Entry 8T9G (electron microscopy, 6.20 A resolution (low resolution: residue-level contacts below are approximate; hydrogen-bond / salt-bridge calls are withheld)); this record covers chains H and W of the 21 polymer chains in the assembly.

== Chain H ==
Molecule: 215-nt DNA strand
Sequence (215 nucleotides; numbered 7 to 221; the number before each row is that of its first residue):
     7 ATCGGGAGCTCCGACCGAATGACATGCATGCATACAGGATGTATATACCT
    57 GACACGTGCCTGGAGACTAGGGAGTAACCCCCTTGGCGGTTAAAACGCGG
   107 GGGACAGCGCGTACGTGCGTTTAAGCGGTGCTAGAGCTGCCTACGACCAA
   157 TGGAGCGGCCTCGGCACCGGGATCCCCCAGCCGCCGGCAGCGCAGCGCCT
   207 GACGGGCACACAGTC

== Chain W ==
Protein: Histone H3.2
From: Xenopus laevis
Reference sequence: P84233 (H32_XENLA); residues 0-135 here correspond to UniProt positions 1-136 (UniProt number = residue number + 1)
Sequence (136 residues; numbered 0 to 135; the number before each row is that of its first residue; numbering starts at 0):
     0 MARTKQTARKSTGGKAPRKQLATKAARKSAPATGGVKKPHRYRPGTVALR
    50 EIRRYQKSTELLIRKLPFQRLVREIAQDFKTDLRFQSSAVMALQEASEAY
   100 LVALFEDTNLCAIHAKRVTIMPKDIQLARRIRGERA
Disordered / not traced: 0-36
Construct notes: conflict Ala102 (Gly103 in P84233)
UniProt features mapped onto this chain:
  - modified residue: Arg2 (Asymmetric dimethylarginine), Thr3 (Phosphothreonine), Lys4 (Allysine), Gln5 (5-glutamyl dopamine), Thr6 (Phosphothreonine), Arg8 (Citrulline), Lys9 (N6,N6,N6-trimethyllysine), Ser10 (ADP-ribosylserine), Thr11 (Phosphothreonine), Lys14 (N6-(2-hydroxyisobutyryl)lysine), Arg17 (Asymmetric dimethylarginine), Lys18 (N6-(2-hydroxyisobutyryl)lysine), Lys23 (N6-(2-hydroxyisobutyryl)lysine), Arg26 (Citrulline), Lys27 (N6,N6,N6-trimethyllysine), Ser28 (ADP-ribosylserine), Lys36 (N6,N6,N6-trimethyllysine), Lys37 (N6-methyllysine), Tyr41 (Phosphotyrosine), Lys56 (N6,N6,N6-trimethyllysine) and 8 more in UniProt
  - lipidation: Cys110 (S-palmitoyl cysteine)

== Interface between chain H and chain W ==
Contacting residue pairs (26):
  DT46(H) - Tyr41(W)
  DG47(H) - Tyr41(W)
  DG47(H) - Arg49(W)
  DT48(H) - Arg49(W)
  DA49(H) - Lys56(W)
  DG121(H) - Pro43(W)
  DG121(H) - Gly44(W)
  DT122(H) - Arg40(W)
  DT122(H) - Arg42(W)
  DT122(H) - Pro43(W)
  DT122(H) - Gly44(W)
  DT122(H) - Thr45(W)
  DT122(H) - Val46(W)
  DT122(H) - Ala47(W)
  DG123(H) - Arg40(W)
  DG123(H) - Tyr41(W)
  DG123(H) - Val46(W)
  DA130(H) - Arg63(W)
  DA130(H) - Leu65(W)
  DA130(H) - Pro66(W)
  DA130(H) - Arg69(W)
  DG131(H) - Arg63(W)
  DG131(H) - Lys64(W)
  DG131(H) - Leu65(W)
  DA139(H) - Arg83(W)
  DG140(H) - Arg83(W)
Interface residues without a listed pair, chain H (14 interface residues in all): DG44, DA45, DA129
Interface residues without a listed pair, chain W (17 interface residues in all): His39

== Overview ==
14 residues of chain H face 17 of chain W across their interface.
Here chain H is a 215-nt DNA strand and chain W is Histone H3.2 (Xenopus laevis). Entry 8T9G (Automethylated
PRC2 dimer bound to nucleosome) was determined by electron microscopy together with 8TAS and 8TB9 from the
same study.
